8I93 - chains A and C of the 4 polymer chains in the assembly; structure by electron microscopy, 3.10 A resolution.

[Chain A (and C)]
Protein: Angiotensin-converting enzyme 2
Source organism: Homo sapiens
Notes: chain C of this document is another copy of the same molecule, construct and numbering; everything in this record applies to it too
UniProt: Q9BYF1 (ACE2_HUMAN); residue numbers follow UniProt; this construct covers 20-768
Sequence (749 residues; row label = number of the first residue in the row):
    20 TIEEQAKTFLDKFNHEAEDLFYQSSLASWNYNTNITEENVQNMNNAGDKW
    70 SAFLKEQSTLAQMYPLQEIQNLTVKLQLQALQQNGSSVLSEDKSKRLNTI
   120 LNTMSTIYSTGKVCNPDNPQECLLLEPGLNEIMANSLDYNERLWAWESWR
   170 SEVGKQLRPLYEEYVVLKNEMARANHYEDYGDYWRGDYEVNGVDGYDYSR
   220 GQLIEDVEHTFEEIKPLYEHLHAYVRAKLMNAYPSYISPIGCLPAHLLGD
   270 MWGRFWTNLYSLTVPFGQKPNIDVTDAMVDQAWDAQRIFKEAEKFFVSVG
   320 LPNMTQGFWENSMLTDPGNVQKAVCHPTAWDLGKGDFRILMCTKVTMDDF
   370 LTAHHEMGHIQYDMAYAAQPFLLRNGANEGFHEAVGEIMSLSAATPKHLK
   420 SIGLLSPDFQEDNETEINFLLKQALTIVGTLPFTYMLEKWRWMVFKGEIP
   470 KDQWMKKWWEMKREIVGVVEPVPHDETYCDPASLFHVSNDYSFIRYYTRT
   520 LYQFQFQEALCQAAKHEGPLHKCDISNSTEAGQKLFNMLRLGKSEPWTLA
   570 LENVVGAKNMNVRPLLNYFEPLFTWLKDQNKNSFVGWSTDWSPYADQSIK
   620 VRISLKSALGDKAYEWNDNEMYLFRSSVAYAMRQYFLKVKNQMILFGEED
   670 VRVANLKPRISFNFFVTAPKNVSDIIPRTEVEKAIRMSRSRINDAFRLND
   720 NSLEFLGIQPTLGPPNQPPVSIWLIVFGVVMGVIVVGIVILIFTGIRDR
Cystine bridges: Cys133-Cys141, Cys344-Cys361, Cys530-Cys542
Covalent attachments: N-acetylglucosamine (NAG) linked to Asn53, Asn90, Asn103, Asn322, Asn432, Asn546, Asn690
Ion coordination: Zn2+ near Glu402 (its only coordinating residue here)
Swiss-Prot annotation at these positions:
  - region: Asp30 to Tyr41 (Interaction with SARS-CoV spike glycoprotein), Met82 to Pro84 (Interaction with SARS-CoV spike glycoprotein), Lys353 to Arg357 (Interaction with SARS-CoV spike glycoprotein), Arg652 to Lys659 (Essential for cleavage by ADAM17), Arg697 to Arg716 (Essential for cleavage by TMPRSS11D and TMPRSS2)
  - active site: Glu375 (Proton acceptor), His505 (Proton donor)
  - binding site (chloride): Arg169, Trp477, Lys481
  - binding site (substrate): Arg273, His345, Pro346, Tyr515
  - binding site (Zn(2+)): His374, His378, Glu402
  - glycosylation (N-linked (GlcNAc...) asparagine): Asn53, Asn90, Asn103, Asn322, Asn432, Asn546, Asn690
  - mutagenesis: Gln24 to Lys26 (Slightly inhibits interaction with SARS-CoV spike glycoprotein), Gln24 (Q24T: Increases slightly the interaction with RBD domain of SARS-CoV-2 spike protein), Ala25 (A25V: Increases slightly the interaction with RBD domain of SARS-CoV-2 spike protein), Thr27 (T27Y: Increases slightly the interaction with RBD domain of SARS-CoV-2 spike protein. In sACE2.v2.2; increases interaction with RBD domain of SARS-CoV-2 spike protein ...), Leu29 (L29F: Increases slightly the interaction with RBD domain of SARS-CoV-2 spike protein), Lys31 (K31D: Abolishes interaction with SARS-CoV spike glycoprotein; K31Y: Increases slightly the interaction with RBD domain of SARS-CoV-2 spike protein), Asn33 (N33D: Increases slightly the interaction with RBD domain of SARS-CoV-2 spike protein), His34 (H34A: Increases slightly the interaction with RBD domain of SARS-CoV-2 spike protein), Glu37 (E37A: No effect on interaction with SARS-CoV spike glycoprotein), Asp38 (D38A: No effect on interaction with SARS-CoV spike glycoprotein), Leu39 (L39R: Increases slightly the interaction with RBD domain of SARS-CoV-2 spike protein), Phe40 (F40D: Increases slightly the interaction with RBD domain of SARS-CoV-2 spike protein), 47 further mutagenesis entries in UniProt

[How chain A and chain C interact]
Contacting residue pairs - 41 pairs, chain A then chain C:
  Ile126(A) - Gln139(C)
  Thr129(A) - Gln139(C)
  Pro138(A) - Gln175(C)
  Gln139(A) - Ile126(C)
  Gln139(A) - Thr129(C)
  Gln139(A) - Gln175(C)  hydrogen bond
  Gln175(A) - Pro138(C)
  Gln175(A) - Gln139(C)  hydrogen bond
  Asn636(A) - Gln653(C)
  Asn638(A) - Tyr649(C)
  Asn638(A) - Arg652(C)
  Asn638(A) - Gln653(C)  hydrogen bond
  Asn638(A) - Leu656(C)
  Asn638(A) - Met662(C)
  Glu639(A) - Tyr649(C)  hydrogen bond
  Glu639(A) - Arg710(C)  salt bridge
  Tyr641(A) - Ala648(C)
  Tyr641(A) - Arg652(C)
  Tyr641(A) - Gly666(C)
  Tyr641(A) - Glu667(C)
  Leu642(A) - Arg710(C)
  Ser645(A) - Ser645(C)
  Ala648(A) - Tyr641(C)
  Tyr649(A) - Asn638(C)
  Tyr649(A) - Glu639(C)  hydrogen bond
  Arg652(A) - Asn638(C)
  Arg652(A) - Tyr641(C)
  Gln653(A) - Asn636(C)
  Gln653(A) - Asn638(C)  hydrogen bond
  Leu656(A) - Asn638(C)
  Gly666(A) - Tyr641(C)
  Glu667(A) - Tyr641(C)
  Arg710(A) - Glu639(C)  salt bridge
  Arg710(A) - Leu642(C)
  Arg710(A) - Ala714(C)  hydrogen bond (side chain-backbone)
  Arg710(A) - Arg716(C)
  Asp713(A) - Asp713(C)
  Asp713(A) - Arg716(C)  salt bridge
  Ala714(A) - Arg710(C)  hydrogen bond (backbone-side chain)
  Arg716(A) - Arg710(C)
  Arg716(A) - Asp713(C)  salt bridge
Also at the interface, not in a pair above, chain A (28 interface residues in all): Gly130, Tyr633, Met662, Phe665, Ser709, Phe715
Also at the interface, not in a pair above, chain C (28 interface residues in all): Gly130, Tyr633, Phe665, Ser709, Phe715

[Overview]
Chain A and chain C each contribute 28 residues to their interface; the contacts include 8 hydrogen bonds and
4 salt bridges. Polar contacts include Glu639(A)-Arg710(C), Asp713(A)-Arg716(C) and Gln139(A)-Gln175(C).
N-acetylglucosamine is covalently linked to Asn53(A), Asn90(A), Asn103(A), Asn322(A), Asn432(A) and Asn546(A)
and 1 more.
Both chains are Angiotensin-converting enzyme 2 (Homo sapiens). Entry 8I93 (ACE2-B0AT1 complex bound with
methionine) was determined by electron microscopy together with 8I91 and 8I92 from the same study.
